9IC3 - chains A and P of the 5 polymer chains in the assembly; structure by electron microscopy, 2.96 A resolution.

# Chain A
Molecule: DNA polymerase subunit gamma-1
From: Homo sapiens
Notes: EC 2.7.7.7, 3.1.11.-, 4.2.99.-
UniProtKB: P54098 (DPOG1_HUMAN); numbering as in UniProt (aligned over 26-1239)
Sequence (1221 residues; numbered 19 to 1239; the number before each row is that of its first residue):
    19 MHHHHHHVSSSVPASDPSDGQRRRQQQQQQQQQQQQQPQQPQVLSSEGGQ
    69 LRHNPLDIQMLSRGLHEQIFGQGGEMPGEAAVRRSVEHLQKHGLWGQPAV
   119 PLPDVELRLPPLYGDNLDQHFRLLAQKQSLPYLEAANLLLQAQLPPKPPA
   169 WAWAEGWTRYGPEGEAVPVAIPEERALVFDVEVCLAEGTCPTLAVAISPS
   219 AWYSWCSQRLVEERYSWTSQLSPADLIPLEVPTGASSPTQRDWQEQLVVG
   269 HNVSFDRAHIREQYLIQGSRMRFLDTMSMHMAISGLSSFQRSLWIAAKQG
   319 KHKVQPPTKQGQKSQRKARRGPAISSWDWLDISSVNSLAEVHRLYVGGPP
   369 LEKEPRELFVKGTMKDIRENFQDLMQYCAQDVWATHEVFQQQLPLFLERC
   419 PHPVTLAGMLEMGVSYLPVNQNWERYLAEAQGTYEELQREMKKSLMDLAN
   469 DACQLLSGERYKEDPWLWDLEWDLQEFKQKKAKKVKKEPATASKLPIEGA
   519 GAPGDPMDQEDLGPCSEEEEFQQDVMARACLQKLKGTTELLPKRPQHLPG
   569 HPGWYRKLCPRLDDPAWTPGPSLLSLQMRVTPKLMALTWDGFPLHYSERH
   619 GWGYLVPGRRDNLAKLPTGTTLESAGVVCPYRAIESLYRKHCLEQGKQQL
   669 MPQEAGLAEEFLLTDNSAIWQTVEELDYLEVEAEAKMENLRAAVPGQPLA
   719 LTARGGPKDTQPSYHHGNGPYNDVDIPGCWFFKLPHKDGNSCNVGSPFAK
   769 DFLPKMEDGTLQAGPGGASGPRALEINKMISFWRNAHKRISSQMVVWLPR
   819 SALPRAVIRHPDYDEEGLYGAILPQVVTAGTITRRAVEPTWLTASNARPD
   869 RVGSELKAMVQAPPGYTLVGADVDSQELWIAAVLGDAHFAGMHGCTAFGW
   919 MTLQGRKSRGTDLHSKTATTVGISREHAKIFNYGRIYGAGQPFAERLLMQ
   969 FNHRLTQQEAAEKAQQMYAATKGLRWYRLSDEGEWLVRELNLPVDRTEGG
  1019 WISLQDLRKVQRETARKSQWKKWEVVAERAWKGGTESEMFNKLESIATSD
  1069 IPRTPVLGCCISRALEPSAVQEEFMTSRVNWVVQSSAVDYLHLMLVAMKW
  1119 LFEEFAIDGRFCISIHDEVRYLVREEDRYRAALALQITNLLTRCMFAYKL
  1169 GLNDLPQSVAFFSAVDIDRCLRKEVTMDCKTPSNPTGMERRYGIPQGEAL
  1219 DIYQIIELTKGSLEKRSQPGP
Unresolved in the structure: 19-69, 251-261, 314-346, 499-529, 625-735, 774-778, 994-1048, 1234-1239
Differences from the reference sequence: initiating methionine (19); expression tag (20-25)
Curated features (UniProtKB/Swiss-Prot):
  - region: Gln43 to Gln55 (Does not contribute to polymerase and exonuclease enzymatic activities), Thr858 to Asn864 (Trigger loop)
  - motif: Val196 to Glu200 (Exo I), Val267 to Arg275 (Exo II), Tyr395 to Thr403 (Exo III), Val887 to Leu896 (Pol A), Arg943 to Gly958 (Pol B), His1134 to Val1141 (Pol C)
  - active site: Asp198 (Exonuclease activity)
  - binding site (DNA): Ser306, Ser593, Lys806, Thr849, Thr1094, Ser1095
  - binding site (RNA): Arg579, His754, Gly763, Lys768, Ser863, Arg869
  - binding site (a 2'-deoxyribonucleoside 5'-triphosphate): Asp890, Val891, Ser893, Glu895, Arg943, Lys947, Tyr951, Asp1135
  - binding site (Mg(2+)): Asp890, Val891, Asp1135
  - site (Critical for replication fidelity and mismatch recognition): Arg853, Gln1102
Metal / ion sites: Ca2+ site 1: Asp198, His269; Ca2+ site 2: Asp198, Glu200, Asp399 (shared with DT25(P) of chain P); Ca2+ site 3: Asp890, Val891, Asp1135 (together with 2'-deoxycytidine-5'-triphosphate)
Small-molecule neighbours: 2'-deoxycytidine-5'-triphosphate (DCP): Arg853, Asp890, Val891, Ser893, Gln894, Glu895, Lys925, His932, Arg943, Lys947, Ile948, Tyr951, Gly952, Tyr955, His1134, Asp1135
Reported in the primary citation:
  - disease-associated variants - A467T, W748S/E1143G, G848S: decreased catalytic activity

# Chain P
Molecule: primer strand (25-nt DNA)
Sequence (25 nucleotides; each row starts with the number of its first residue):
     1 GCATGCGGTCGAGTCTAGAGGAGCT
Unresolved in the structure: 1-4
Metal / ion sites: Ca2+: DT25 (shared with Asp198(A), Glu200(A), Asp399(A) of chain A)

# Interface between chain A and chain P
Contacting residue pairs (36):
  Asp198(A) - DT25(P)  phosphate contact
  Val199(A) - DT25(P)  phosphate contact
  Glu200(A) - DT25(P)  phosphate contact
  Val201(A) - DT25(P)  hydrogen bond to the phosphate
  Leu203(A) - DT25(P)  base contact
  His269(A) - DG23(P)  phosphate contact
  His269(A) - DC24(P)  salt bridge to the phosphate
  Asn270(A) - DG23(P)  hydrogen bond to the base
  Asn270(A) - DC24(P)  sugar contact
  Phe273(A) - DC24(P)  base contact
  Phe273(A) - DT25(P)  phosphate contact
  Met295(A) - DG23(P)  sugar contact
  Arg309(A) - DA22(P)  hydrogen bond to the phosphate
  Arg309(A) - DG23(P)  salt bridge to the phosphate
  Val353(A) - DG23(P)  phosphate contact
  Asn354(A) - DG23(P)  hydrogen bond to the phosphate
  Asn354(A) - DC24(P)  phosphate contact
  Ser355(A) - DG23(P)  hydrogen bond to the phosphate
  Ser355(A) - DC24(P)  phosphate contact
  Leu356(A) - DC24(P)  hydrogen bond to the phosphate
  Val378(A) - DT25(P)  base contact
  Gln493(A) - DT9(P)  phosphate contact
  Arg579(A) - DC10(P)  salt bridge to the phosphate
  His754(A) - DG18(P)  salt bridge to the phosphate
  Asn761(A) - DA17(P)  hydrogen bond to the phosphate
  Asn761(A) - DG18(P)  phosphate contact
  Val762(A) - DA17(P)  phosphate contact
  Val762(A) - DG18(P)  phosphate contact
  Gly763(A) - DA17(P)  hydrogen bond to the phosphate
  Gly763(A) - DG18(P)  hydrogen bond to the phosphate
  Ala767(A) - DG18(P)  phosphate contact
  Ala767(A) - DA19(P)  phosphate contact
  Lys768(A) - DA19(P)  hydrogen bond to the phosphate
  Lys768(A) - DG20(P)  salt bridge to the phosphate
  Asn803(A) - DG20(P)  phosphate contact
  Arg807(A) - DG21(P)  salt bridge to the phosphate
Interface residues without a listed pair, chain A (29 interface residues in all): Phe377, Asp399, Ser764, Pro857

# In short
29 residues of chain A face 11 of chain P across their interface; the contacts include 10 hydrogen bonds and 6
salt bridges. Polar pairs include Asn270(A)-DG23(P), Val201(A)-DT25(P) and Arg309(A)-DA22(P). Chain A binds
2'-deoxycytidine-5'-triphosphate. The paper reports that A467T, W748S/E1143G and G848S of chain A reduce
catalytic activity.
Chain A is DNA polymerase subunit gamma-1 (Homo sapiens) and chain P is primer strand (25-nt DNA); the
structure, Chimeric mitochondrial DNA polymerase gamma ternary complex (hAmB) in mouse-like error-editing
conformer (composite), was determined by electron microscopy together with 9G74, 9G75, 9G77, 9IBX, 9IBZ, 9IC0
and 9IC1 from the same study.
